PDB entry 5BK4 | electron microscopy, 3.90 A resolution | chains B and S of the 14 polymer chains in the assembly

Chain B:
Name: DNA replication licensing factor MCM3
From: Saccharomyces cerevisiae
Notes: EC 3.6.4.12
UniProtKB: P24279 (MCM3_YEAST); residue numbers follow UniProt; this construct covers 1-971
Chain sequence (971 residues; numbered 1 to 971; the number before each row is that of its first residue):
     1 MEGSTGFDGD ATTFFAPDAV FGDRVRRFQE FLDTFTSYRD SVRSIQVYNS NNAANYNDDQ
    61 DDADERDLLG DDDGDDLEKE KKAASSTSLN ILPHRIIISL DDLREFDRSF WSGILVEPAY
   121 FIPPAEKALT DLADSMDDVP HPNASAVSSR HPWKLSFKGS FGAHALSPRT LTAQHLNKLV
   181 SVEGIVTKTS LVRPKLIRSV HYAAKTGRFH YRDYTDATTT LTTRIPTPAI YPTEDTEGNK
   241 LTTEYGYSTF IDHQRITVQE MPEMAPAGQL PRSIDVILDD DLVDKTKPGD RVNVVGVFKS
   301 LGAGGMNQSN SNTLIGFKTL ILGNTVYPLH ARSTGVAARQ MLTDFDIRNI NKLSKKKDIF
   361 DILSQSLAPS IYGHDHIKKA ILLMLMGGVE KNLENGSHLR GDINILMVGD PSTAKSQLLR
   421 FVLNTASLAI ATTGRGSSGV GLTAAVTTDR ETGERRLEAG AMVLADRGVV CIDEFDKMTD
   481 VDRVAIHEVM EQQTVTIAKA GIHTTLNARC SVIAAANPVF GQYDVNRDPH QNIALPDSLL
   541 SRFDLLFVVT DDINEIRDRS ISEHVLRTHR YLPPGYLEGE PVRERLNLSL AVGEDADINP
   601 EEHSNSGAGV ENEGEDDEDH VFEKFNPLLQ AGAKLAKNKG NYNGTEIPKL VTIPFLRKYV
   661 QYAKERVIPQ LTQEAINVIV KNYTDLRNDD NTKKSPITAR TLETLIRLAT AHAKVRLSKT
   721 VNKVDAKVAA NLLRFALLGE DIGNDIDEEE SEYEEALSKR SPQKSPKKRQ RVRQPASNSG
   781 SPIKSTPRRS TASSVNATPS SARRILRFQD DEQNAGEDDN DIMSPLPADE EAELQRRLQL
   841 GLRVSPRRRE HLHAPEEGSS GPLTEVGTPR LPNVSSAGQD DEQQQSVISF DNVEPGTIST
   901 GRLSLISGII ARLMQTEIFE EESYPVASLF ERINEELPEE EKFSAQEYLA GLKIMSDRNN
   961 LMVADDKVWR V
Unresolved in the structure: 1-12, 62-90, 138-150, 571-650, 739-971
Ligand contacts:
  - ADP (adenosine-5'-diphosphate), molecule 1: Ser370, Ile371, Tyr372, Pro411, Ser412, Thr413, Ala414, Lys415, Ser416, Gln417, Ile561, Val565
  - ADP, molecule 2: Glu491, Arg542, Ala699, Arg700, Glu703
UniProt features mapped onto this chain:
  - motif: Ser541 to Asp544 (Arginine finger)
  - binding site (ATP): Gly409 to Ser416
  - modified residue: Ser761 (Phosphoserine), Ser777 (Phosphoserine), Ser781 (Phosphoserine), Thr868 (Phosphothreonine)
  - mutagenesis: Lys415 (K415A: No effect on MCM2-7 complex helicase activity. Loss of MCM2-7 complex helicase activity; when associated with MCM5 A-422. Reduces MCM2-7 complex helicase activity ...)

Chain S:
Molecule: DNA (60-mer), strand 1
Sequence (60 nucleotides; numbered -60 to -1; the number before each row is that of its first residue; numbers below 1 keep their minus sign (DC-60 is residue -60)):
   -60 CAGTCAGTCA GTCAGTCAGT CAGTCAGTCA GTCAGTCAGT CAGTCAGTCA GTCAGTCAGT

How chain B and chain S interact:
Residue-residue contacts (7; chain B residue first):
  Gln308(B) - DG-26(S)  phosphate contact
  Asn310(B) - DT-25(S)  phosphate contact
  Asp449(B) - DT-17(S)  phosphate contact
  Arg450(B) - DT-17(S)  phosphate contact
  Arg450(B) - DC-16(S)  salt bridge to the phosphate
  Asp480(B) - DA-7(S)  phosphate contact
  Val481(B) - DA-7(S)  phosphate contact
Interface residues without a listed pair, chain B (9 interface residues in all): Ser309, Thr448, Thr479

Overview:
9 residues of chain B and 5 residues of chain S are in contact; the contacts include 1 salt bridge. Its one
salt-bridged contact is Arg450(B)-DC-16(S). Ligands of chain B: ADP. Curated annotation (UniProt) lists 8
ATP-binding residues and one mutagenesis site on chain B.
Here chain B is DNA replication licensing factor MCM3 (Saccharomyces cerevisiae) and chain S is DNA (60-mer),
strand 1. Entry 5BK4 (Cryo-EM structure of Mcm2-7 double hexamer on dsDNA) was determined by electron
microscopy.
